Entry 8D2W (electron microscopy, 3.40 A resolution); this record covers chains A and B of the 3 polymer chains in the assembly.

== Chain A ==
Molecule: Sodium-dependent lysophosphatidylcholine symporter 1-B
Source organism: Danio rerio
UniProtKB: Q6DEJ6 (NLS1B_DANRE); residue numbers follow UniProt; this construct covers 22-509
Chain sequence (508 residues; row label = number of the first residue in the row):
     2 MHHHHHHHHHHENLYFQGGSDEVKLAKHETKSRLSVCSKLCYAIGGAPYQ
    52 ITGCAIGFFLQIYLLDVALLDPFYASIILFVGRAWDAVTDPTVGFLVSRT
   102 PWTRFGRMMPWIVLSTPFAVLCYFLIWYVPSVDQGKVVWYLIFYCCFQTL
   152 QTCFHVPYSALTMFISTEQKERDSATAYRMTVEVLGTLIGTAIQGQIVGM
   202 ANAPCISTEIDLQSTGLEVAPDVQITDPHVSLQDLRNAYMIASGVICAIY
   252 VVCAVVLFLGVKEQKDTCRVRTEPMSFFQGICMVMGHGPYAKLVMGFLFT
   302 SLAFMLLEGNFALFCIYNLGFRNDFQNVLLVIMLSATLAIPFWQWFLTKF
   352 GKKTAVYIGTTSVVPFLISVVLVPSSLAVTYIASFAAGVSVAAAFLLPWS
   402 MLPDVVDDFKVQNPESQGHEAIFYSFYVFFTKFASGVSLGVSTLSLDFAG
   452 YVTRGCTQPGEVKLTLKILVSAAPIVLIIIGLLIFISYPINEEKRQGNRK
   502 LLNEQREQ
Disordered / not traced: 2-32, 215-229, 508-509
Differences from the reference sequence: initiating methionine (2); expression tag (3-21); engineered mutation Gln214 (Asn in Q6DEJ6), Gln225 (Asn in Q6DEJ6), Gln509 (Asn in Q6DEJ6)
Ligand contacts: LysoPC(18:3(9Z,12Z,15Z)) (ZGS; [(2R)-2-oxidanyl-3-[oxidanyl-[2-(trimethyl-$l4-azanyl)ethoxy]phosphoryl]oxy-propyl] (9Z,12Z,15Z)-octadeca-9,12,15-trienoate): Met164, Gln170, Arg173, Asp174, Thr177, Arg180, Met181, Glu184, Val185, Thr188, Leu189, Met334, Ala337, Thr338, Ile341, Val392, Ala393, Phe396, Leu397, Trp400, Glu421, Tyr425
What the authors report for this chain:
  - binding site for LysoPC(18:3(9Z,12Z,15Z)): Arg180, Met181, Glu184, Thr188, Ile341, Phe396, Trp400, Glu421
  - conformationally variable residues (side-chain flip): Phe396, Trp400

== Chain B ==
Molecule: FAB light chain
Source organism: Mus musculus
Notes: antibody fragment or engineered binder
Chain sequence (201 residues; numbered 1 to 201; the number before each row is that of its first residue):
     1 ALDINSPEAEKNAKGARARITCNAGNQVGSAVAWFNQRPGDPASLLTYWA
    51 ATEKGVAGKQSAQGASTKFSMSSAGPEAPSLSSYWCLLFEKGAFSFGGSK
   101 LNPREGAGPQASILPPSADLNTSGGAAVVCFLPNWYGNITVQWKTEAPQS
   151 QANMSWPGQAGANAAYAMAAVLAITKGDYGPGSFTCNASNRGTGPFAMSL
   201 N
Disulfides: Cys22-Cys86, Cys130-Cys186

== Chain A / chain B interface ==
Residue-residue contacts (18; chain A residue first):
  Leu70(A) with Trp49(B), hydrophobic
  Val133(A) with Ala51(B)
  Asp134(A) with Ala51(B); Thr52(B); Glu53(B), hydrogen bond (backbone-backbone); Ser61(B), hydrogen bond
  Pro205(A) with Gln27(B)
  Cys206(A) with Glu90(B)
  Ile207(A) with Trp49(B), hydrophobic; Phe89(B); Glu90(B)
  Ser208(A) with Glu90(B), hydrogen bond (backbone-backbone); Lys91(B); Gly92(B)
  Thr209(A) with Gly92(B)
  Glu210(A) with Phe94(B)
  Leu233(A) with Gly29(B)
  Thr454(A) with Trp49(B)
Also at the interface, not in a pair above, chain A (14 interface residues in all): Gln135, Leu213, Ser232
Also at the interface, not in a pair above, chain B (14 interface residues in all): Ala31, Ala93

== Summary ==
The chain A/chain B interface involves 14 residues from each chain, with 3 hydrogen bonds. Polar contacts
include Asp134(A)-Ser61(B), Asp134(A)-Glu53(B) and Ser208(A)-Glu90(B). Ligands of chain A:
LysoPC(18:3(9Z,12Z,15Z)). From the paper: a binding site for LysoPC(18:3(9Z,12Z,15Z)) at Arg180(A), Met181(A)
and Glu184(A) among others; conformational variability at Phe396(A) and Trp400(A).
Chain A is Sodium-dependent lysophosphatidylcholine symporter 1-B (Danio rerio) and chain B is FAB light chain
(Mus musculus); the structure, Zebrafish MFSD2A isoform B in inward open ligand 2B conformation, was
determined by electron microscopy together with 8D2S, 8D2T, 8D2U, 8D2V and 8D2X from the same study.
